Entry 5O6B (X-ray diffraction, 2.03 A resolution); this record covers chains B and D of the 4 polymer chains in the assembly.

[Chain B]
Protein: ATP-dependent DNA helicase PIF1
Source organism: Saccharomyces cerevisiae (strain ATCC 204508 / S288c)
Notes: EC 3.6.4.12
Reference sequence: P07271 (PIF1_YEAST); residue numbers follow UniProt; this construct covers 237-780
Amino-acid sequence (545 residues; numbered 236 to 780; the number before each row is that of its first residue):
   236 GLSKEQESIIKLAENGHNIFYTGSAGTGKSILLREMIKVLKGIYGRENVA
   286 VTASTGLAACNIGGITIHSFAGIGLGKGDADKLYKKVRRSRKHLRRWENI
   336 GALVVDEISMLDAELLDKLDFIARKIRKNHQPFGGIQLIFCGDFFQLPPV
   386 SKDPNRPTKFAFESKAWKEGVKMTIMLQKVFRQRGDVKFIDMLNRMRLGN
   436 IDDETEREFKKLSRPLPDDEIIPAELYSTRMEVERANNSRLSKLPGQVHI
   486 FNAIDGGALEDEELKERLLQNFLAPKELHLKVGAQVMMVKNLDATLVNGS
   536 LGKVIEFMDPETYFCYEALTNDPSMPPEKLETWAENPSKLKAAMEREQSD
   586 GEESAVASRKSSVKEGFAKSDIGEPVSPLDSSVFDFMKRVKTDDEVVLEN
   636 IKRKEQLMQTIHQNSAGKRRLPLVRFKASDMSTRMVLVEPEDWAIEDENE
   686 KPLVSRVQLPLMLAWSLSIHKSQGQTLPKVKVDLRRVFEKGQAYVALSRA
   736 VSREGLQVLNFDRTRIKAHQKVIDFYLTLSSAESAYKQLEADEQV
Not modelled in the structure: 236, 584-588, 605-609, 625-635, 765-780
Construct notes: expression tag (236)
Metal / ion sites: Mg2+: Ser265 (together with ADP)
Small-molecule neighbours:
  - ADP (adenosine-5'-diphosphate): Leu237, Ser238, Gln241, Ser259, Ala260, Gly261, Thr262, Gly263, Lys264, Ser265, Ile266, Phe416, Arg417, Gly709, Thr711
  - tetrafluoroaluminate (ALF): Ser259, Ala260, Gly261, Lys264, Ser265, Glu342, Gln381, Arg417, Gly709, Gln710, Arg734
Reported in the primary citation:
  - binding site for ADP: Gln241, Phe416
  - binding site for tetrafluoroaluminate: Lys264, Gln381, Arg417, Arg734
  - mutagenesis - Q241A: decreased catalytic activity on ATP
  - binding site for the 8-nt DNA strand: Lys312, Lys387, Phe723, Glu724
  - mutagenesis - K595A, D677T: decreased catalytic activity
  - binding site for phosphate ion: Arg281
  - mutagenesis - R324N, R326C, R594A/K595A, E681G: decreased catalytic activity on G4 DNA
  - mutagenesis - R324N, R326C, E681G: unchanged catalytic activity on duplex
  - mutagenesis - R323A, K363A: unchanged catalytic activity on G4
  - specificity-determining residues: Lys312, Lys387, Glu724
  - mutagenesis - H303G/H705G: decreased binding to DNA
  - mutagenesis - H303G/H705G (Kd 70.5 nM): increased binding to RNA

[Chain D]
Molecule: 8-nt DNA strand
Sequence (8 nucleotides; row label = number of the first residue in the row):
     3 GGGTTTTT
Not modelled in the structure: 9-10

[How chain B and chain D interact]
Pairs across the interface - 41 pairs, chain B then chain D:
  Ser289(B) - DT6(D)  sugar contact
  Thr290(B) - DG5(D)  phosphate contact
  Thr290(B) - DT6(D)  phosphate contact
  Gly291(B) - DT6(D)  hydrogen bond to the phosphate
  Thr301(B) - DT6(D)  hydrogen bond to the phosphate
  Thr301(B) - DT7(D)  hydrogen bond to the phosphate
  His303(B) - DT6(D)  sugar contact
  His303(B) - DT7(D)  sugar contact
  Ser304(B) - DT7(D)  phosphate contact
  Ser304(B) - DT8(D)  hydrogen bond to the phosphate
  Gly309(B) - DT7(D)  sugar contact
  Leu310(B) - DT6(D)  base contact
  Leu310(B) - DT7(D)  base contact
  Lys312(B) - DG5(D)  base contact
  Lys312(B) - DT6(D)  hydrogen bond to the base
  Val385(B) - DG4(D)  base contact
  Val385(B) - DG5(D)  hydrogen bond to the base
  Ser386(B) - DG4(D)  base contact
  Lys387(B) - DG3(D)  hydrogen bond to the phosphate
  Lys387(B) - DG4(D)  hydrogen bond to the base
  Lys387(B) - DG5(D)  base contact
  Ser463(B) - DG4(D)  sugar contact
  Thr464(B) - DG3(D)  phosphate contact
  Thr464(B) - DG4(D)  phosphate contact
  Arg465(B) - DG4(D)  salt bridge to the phosphate
  Arg465(B) - DG5(D)  salt bridge to the phosphate
  Lys525(B) - DT8(D)  base contact
  Asn526(B) - DT7(D)  hydrogen bond to the phosphate
  Asn526(B) - DT8(D)  hydrogen bond to the phosphate
  Asn533(B) - DT6(D)  phosphate contact
  Asn533(B) - DT7(D)  hydrogen bond to the phosphate
  Glu681(B) - DT8(D)  base contact
  Ser703(B) - DG4(D)  phosphate contact
  Ser703(B) - DG5(D)  hydrogen bond to the phosphate
  His705(B) - DG4(D)  sugar contact
  His705(B) - DG5(D)  sugar contact
  Lys706(B) - DG5(D)  phosphate contact
  Lys706(B) - DT6(D)  salt bridge to the phosphate
  Phe723(B) - DG3(D)  stacking on the base
  Phe723(B) - DG4(D)  sugar contact
  Glu724(B) - DG4(D)  hydrogen bond to the base
Other interface residues (no listed pair), chain B (28 interface residues in all): Met466, Asp677, Trp678, Ala679

[In short]
28 residues of chain B and 6 residues of chain D are in contact; the contacts include 13 hydrogen bonds, 3
salt bridges and 1 aromatic stacking contact. Polar pairs include Lys312(B)-DT6(D), Val385(B)-DG5(D) and
Lys387(B)-DG4(D). The paper reports a binding site for tetrafluoroaluminate at Lys264(B), Gln381(B) and
Arg417(B) among others; R324N, R326C and R594A/K595A of chain B, among others, reduce catalytic activity on G4
DNA; 10 substitutions were tested in all.
Here chain B is ATP-dependent DNA helicase PIF1 (Saccharomyces cerevisiae (strain ATCC 204508 / S288c)) and
chain D is an 8-nt DNA strand. Entry 5O6B (Structure of ScPif1 in complex with GGGTTTT and ADP-AlF4) was
determined by X-ray diffraction (same publication as 5O6E and 5O6D).
